PDB entry 4I6G | X-ray diffraction, 2.20 A resolution | chain A

Chain A:
Protein: Cryptochrome-2
From: Mus musculus
UniProt: Q9R194 (CRY2_MOUSE); residue numbers follow UniProt; this construct covers 1-512
Amino-acid sequence (512 residues; each row starts with the number of its first residue):
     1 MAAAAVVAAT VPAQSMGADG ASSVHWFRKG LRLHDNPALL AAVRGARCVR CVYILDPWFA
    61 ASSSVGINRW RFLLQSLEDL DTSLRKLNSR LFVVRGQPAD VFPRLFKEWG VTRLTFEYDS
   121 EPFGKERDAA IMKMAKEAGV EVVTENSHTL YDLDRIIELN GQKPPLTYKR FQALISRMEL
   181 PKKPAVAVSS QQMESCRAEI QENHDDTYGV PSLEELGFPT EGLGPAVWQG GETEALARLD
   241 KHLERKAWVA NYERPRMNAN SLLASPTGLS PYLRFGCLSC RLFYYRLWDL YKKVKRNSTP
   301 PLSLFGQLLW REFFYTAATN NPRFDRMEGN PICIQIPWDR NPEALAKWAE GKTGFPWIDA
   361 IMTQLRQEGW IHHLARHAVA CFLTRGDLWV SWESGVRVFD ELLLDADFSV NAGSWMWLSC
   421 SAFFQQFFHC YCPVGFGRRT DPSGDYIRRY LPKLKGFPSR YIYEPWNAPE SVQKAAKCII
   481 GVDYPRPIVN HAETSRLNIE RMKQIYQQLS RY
Not modelled in the structure: 1-20, 245-258, 511-512
Small-molecule neighbours: FAD (flavin-adenine dinucleotide): Gly268, Leu269, Ser270, Leu273, Phe283, Gln307, Leu308, Trp310, Arg311, Phe314, Trp370, Ile371, His372, His373, Arg376, His377, Ala380, Phe399, Leu403, Asp405, Ala406, Asp407, Val410, Asn411, Ser414, Trp415, Leu418
Swiss-Prot annotation at these positions:
  - binding site (FAD): Ser270, Gln307, His373, Asp405 to Asp407
  - modified residue (Phosphoserine): Ser89, Ser265, Ser298
  - cross-link (Glycyl lysine isopeptide (Lys-Gly)): Lys29 (interchain with G-Cter in ubiquitin), Lys125 (interchain with G-Cter in ubiquitin), Lys241 (interchain with G-Cter in ubiquitin), Lys347 (interchain with G-Cter in ubiquitin), Lys474 (interchain with G-Cter in ubiquitin), Lys503 (interchain with G-Cter in ubiquitin)
What the authors report for this chain:
  - binding site for flavin-adenine dinucleotide: Trp310, His373
  - mutagenesis - D339R: decreased binding to PER1

In short:
Ligands of chain A: flavin-adenine dinucleotide. From UniProt: 6 FAD-binding residues. From the paper: a
binding site for flavin-adenine dinucleotide at Trp310 and His373; D339R reduces binding to PER1.
Chain A is Cryptochrome-2 (Mus musculus); the structure, a vertebrate cryptochrome with FAD, was determined by
X-ray diffraction together with 4I6E and 4I6J from the same study.
